PDB entry 8IA3 | X-ray diffraction, 3.50 A resolution | chains E and G of the 8 polymer chains in the assembly

Chain E:
Molecule: Upstream stimulatory factor 2
Source organism: Homo sapiens
UniProtKB: Q15853 (USF2_HUMAN); numbering as in UniProt (aligned over 235-346)
Chain sequence (114 residues; numbered 233 to 346; the number before each row is that of its first residue):
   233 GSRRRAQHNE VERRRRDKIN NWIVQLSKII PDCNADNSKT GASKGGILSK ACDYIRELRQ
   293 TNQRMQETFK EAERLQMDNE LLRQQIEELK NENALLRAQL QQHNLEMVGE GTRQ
Unresolved in the structure: 233-235
Sequence notes: expression tag (233-234)
Swiss-Prot annotation at these positions:
  - region: Leu307 to Leu328 (Leucine-zipper)
From the paper describing this entry:
  - self-association interface (contacts with another copy of this molecule): Asp285, Arg288, Glu289, Gln292
  - binding site for the 18-nt DNA strand: Arg237, His240, Asn241, Glu244, Arg246, Arg247, Arg248, Asn252, Lys276
  - mutagenesis - E244K (290 +/- 98 nM), R248A (460 +/- 79 nM), R248E (14-fold): decreased binding to E-box DNA
  - binding site for the 18-nt DNA strand (chain G): Lys271
  - mutagenesis - K271A, K271E, E312R/E320R: decreased signaling
  - binding site for the 18-nt DNA strand: Gln334
  - specificity-determining residues: Glu244
  - mutagenesis - H240A (210 +/- 43 nM), H240E (5-fold), E244K (290 +/- 98 nM), R247A (250 +/- 67 nM), R247E (20-fold), R248A (460 +/- 79 nM), R248E (14-fold), K271A (Kd 440 nM), K271E (9-fold): decreased binding to the 18-nt DNA strand (chain G)
  - mutagenesis - E244A (72 +/- 23 nM): unchanged binding to the 18-nt DNA strand (chain G)

Chain G:
Molecule: 18-nt DNA strand
Sequence (18 nucleotides; row label = number of the first residue in the row):
   304 GACGGGCACG TGACGCGC

Chain E / chain G interface:
Residue-residue contacts (16; chain E residue first):
  Arg237(E) with DT314(G), sugar contact
  His240(E) with DG315(G), base contact; DA316(G), base contact
  Asn241(E) with DG313(G), phosphate contact; DT314(G), hydrogen bond to the phosphate
  Glu244(E) with DT314(G), base contact
  Arg245(E) with DG313(G), phosphate contact
  Arg248(E) with DA311(G), sugar contact; DC312(G), salt bridge to the phosphate
  Asn252(E) with DA311(G), hydrogen bond to the phosphate
  Lys271(E) with DG309(G), salt bridge to the phosphate
  Ser275(E) with DG309(G), phosphate contact; DC310(G), phosphate contact
  Lys276(E) with DC310(G), hydrogen bond to the phosphate; DA311(G), salt bridge to the phosphate
  Gly277(E) with DC310(G), phosphate contact
Other interface residues (no listed pair), chain E (12 interface residues in all): Asp249

In short:
12 residues of chain E face 8 of chain G across their interface; the contacts include 3 hydrogen bonds and 3
salt bridges. Polar contacts include Asn241(E)-DT314(G), Asn252(E)-DA311(G) and Lys276(E)-DC310(G). The paper
reports a binding site for the 18-nt DNA strand at Arg237(E), His240(E) and Asn241(E) among others; H240A,
H240E and E244K of chain E, among others, reduce binding to the 18-nt DNA strand (chain G); 11 substitutions
were tested in all.
Chain E is Upstream stimulatory factor 2 (Homo sapiens) and chain G is an 18-nt DNA strand; the structure,
Crystal structure of human USF2 bHLHLZ domain in complex with DNA, was determined by X-ray diffraction.
